Entry 6KQG (X-ray diffraction, 2.78 A resolution); this record covers chains C and I of the 9 polymer chains in the assembly.

== Chain C ==
Molecule: DNA-directed RNA polymerase subunit beta
Organism: Thermus thermophilus (strain HB8 / ATCC 27634 / DSM 579)
Notes: EC 2.7.7.6
UniProtKB: Q8RQE9 (RPOB_THET8); residues 1-1119 here = UniProt positions 1-1119
Amino-acid sequence (1119 residues; each row starts with the number of its first residue):
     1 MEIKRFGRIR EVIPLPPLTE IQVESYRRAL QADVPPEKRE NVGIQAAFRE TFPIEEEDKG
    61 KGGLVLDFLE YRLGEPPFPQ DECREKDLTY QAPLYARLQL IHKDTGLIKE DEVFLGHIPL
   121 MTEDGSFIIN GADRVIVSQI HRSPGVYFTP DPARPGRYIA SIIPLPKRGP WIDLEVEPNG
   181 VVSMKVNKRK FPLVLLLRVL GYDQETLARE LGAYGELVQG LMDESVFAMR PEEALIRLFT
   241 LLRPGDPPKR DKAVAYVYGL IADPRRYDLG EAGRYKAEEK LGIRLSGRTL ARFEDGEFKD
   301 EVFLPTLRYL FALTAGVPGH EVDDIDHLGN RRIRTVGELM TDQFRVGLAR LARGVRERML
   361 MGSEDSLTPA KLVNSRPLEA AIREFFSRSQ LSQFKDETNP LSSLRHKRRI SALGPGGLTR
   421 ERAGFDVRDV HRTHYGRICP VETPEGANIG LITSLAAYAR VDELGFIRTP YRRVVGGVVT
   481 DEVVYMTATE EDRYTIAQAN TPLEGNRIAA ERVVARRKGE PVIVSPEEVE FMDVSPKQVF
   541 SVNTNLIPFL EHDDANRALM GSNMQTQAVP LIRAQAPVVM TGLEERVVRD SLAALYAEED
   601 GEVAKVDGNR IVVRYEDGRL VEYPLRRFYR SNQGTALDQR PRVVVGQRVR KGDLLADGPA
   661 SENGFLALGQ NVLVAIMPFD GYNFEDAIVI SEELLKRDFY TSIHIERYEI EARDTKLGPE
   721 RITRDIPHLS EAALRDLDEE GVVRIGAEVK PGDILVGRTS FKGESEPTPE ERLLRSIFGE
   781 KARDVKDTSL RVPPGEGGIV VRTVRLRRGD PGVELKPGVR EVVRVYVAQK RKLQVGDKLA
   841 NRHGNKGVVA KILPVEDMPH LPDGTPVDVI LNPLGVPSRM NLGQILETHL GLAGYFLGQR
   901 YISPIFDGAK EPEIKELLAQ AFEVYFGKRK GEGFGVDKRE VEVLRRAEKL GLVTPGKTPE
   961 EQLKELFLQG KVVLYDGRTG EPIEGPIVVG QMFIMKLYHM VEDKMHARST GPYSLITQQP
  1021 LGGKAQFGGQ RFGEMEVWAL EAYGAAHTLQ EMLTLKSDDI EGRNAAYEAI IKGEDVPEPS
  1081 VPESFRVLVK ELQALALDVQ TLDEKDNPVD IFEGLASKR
Unresolved in the structure: 57-62, 1119

== Chain I ==
Molecule: 6-nt RNA strand
Sequence (6 nucleotides; each row starts with the number of its first residue):
     2 CCUCGA
Bound ions: Mg2+: A7 (shared with 3 residues of chain D)

== Interface between chain C and chain I ==
Contacting residue pairs (17; chain C residue first):
  Gln390(C) - C2(I)  sugar contact
  Gln393(C) - C3(I)  sugar contact
  Arg409(C) - C5(I)  salt bridge to the phosphate
  Leu413(C) - U4(I)  phosphate contact
  Arg420(C) - C3(I)  salt bridge to the phosphate
  Arg420(C) - U4(I)  salt bridge to the phosphate
  Pro444(C) - C5(I)  phosphate contact
  Asn448(C) - U4(I)  hydrogen bond to the phosphate
  Asn448(C) - C5(I)  hydrogen bond to the phosphate
  Ile452(C) - U4(I)  phosphate contact
  Gln567(C) - C5(I)  hydrogen bond to the phosphate
  Gln567(C) - G6(I)  hydrogen bond to the phosphate
  Lys838(C) - G6(I)  hydrogen bond to the phosphate
  Lys838(C) - A7(I)  salt bridge to the phosphate
  Lys846(C) - A7(I)  salt bridge to the phosphate
  His999(C) - C5(I)  sugar contact
  His999(C) - G6(I)  sugar contact
Also at the interface, not in a pair above, chain C (14 interface residues in all): Glu445, Lys1004

== Overview ==
Chain C and chain I form an interface of 14 and 6 residues respectively; the contacts include 5 hydrogen bonds
and 5 salt bridges. Polar contacts include Asn448(C)-U4(I), Asn448(C)-C5(I) and Gln567(C)-C5(I).
Here chain C is DNA-directed RNA polymerase subunit beta (Thermus thermophilus (strain HB8 / ATCC 27634 / DSM
579)) and chain I is a 6-nt RNA strand. Entry 6KQG (Thermus thermophilus initial transcription complex
comprising sigma A and 5'-OH RNA of 6 nt) was determined by X-ray diffraction (same publication as 6KQD, 6KQE,
6KQF, 6KQH, 6KQL, 6KQM and 6 further entries).
